PDB entry 6XSK | electron microscopy, 3.85 A resolution | chains A and D of the 12 polymer chains in the assembly

== Chain A ==
Molecule: Hemagglutinin HA1 chain
From: Influenza A virus (A/Solomon Islands/3/2006(H1N1))
UniProtKB: A7Y8I1 (A7Y8I1_9INFA); the construct lacks a stretch of the UniProt sequence, so the offset changes along the chain: -6 to 54 = UniProt 1-61; 55-83 = UniProt 63-91; 84-95 = UniProt 93-104; 96-125 = UniProt 106-135; 2 more segments
Chain sequence (343 residues; numbered -6 to 329 plus 7 insertion-coded residues; the number before each row is that of its first residue; a row labelled like 125A-125C holds insertion residues (125A, then the next letters in order); numbers below 1 keep their minus sign (Met-6 is residue -6)):
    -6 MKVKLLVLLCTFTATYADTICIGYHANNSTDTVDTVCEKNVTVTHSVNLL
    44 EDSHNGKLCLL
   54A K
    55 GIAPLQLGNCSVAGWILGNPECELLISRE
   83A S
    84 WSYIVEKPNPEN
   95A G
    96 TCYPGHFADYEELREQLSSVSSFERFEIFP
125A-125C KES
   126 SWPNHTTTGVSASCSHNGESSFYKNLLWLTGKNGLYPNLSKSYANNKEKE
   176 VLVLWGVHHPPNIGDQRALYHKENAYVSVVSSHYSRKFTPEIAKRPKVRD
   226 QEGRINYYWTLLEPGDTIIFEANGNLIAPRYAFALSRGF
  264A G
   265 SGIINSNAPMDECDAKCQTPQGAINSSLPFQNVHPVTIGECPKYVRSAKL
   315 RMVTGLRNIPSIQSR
Disordered / not traced: -6 to 10, 326-329
Construct notes: conflict Cys30 (Leu37 in A7Y8I1)
Disulfides: Cys52-Cys277, Cys64-Cys76, Cys97-Cys139, Cys281-Cys305
Covalently attached groups: N-acetylglucosamine (NAG) linked to Asn21, Asn33, Asn63, Asn95, Asn129, Asn163, Asn289

== Chain D ==
Molecule: Hemagglutinin HA2 chain
From: Influenza A virus (A/Solomon Islands/3/2006(H1N1))
UniProtKB: A7Y8I1 (A7Y8I1_9INFA); residues 1-176 here correspond to UniProt positions 344-519 (UniProt number = residue number + 343)
Chain sequence (222 residues; each row starts with the number of its first residue):
     1 GLFGAIAGFIEGGWTGMVDGWYGYHHQNEQGSGYAADQKSTQNAINCITN
    51 KVNSVIEKMNTQFTAVGKEFNKLERRMENLNKKVDDGFIDIWTYNAELLV
   101 LLENERTLDFHDSNVKNLYEKVKSQLKNNAKEIGNGCFEFYHKCNDECME
   151 SVKNGTYDYPKYSEESKLNREKIDGVSGRLVPRGSPGSGYIPEAPRDGQA
   201 YVRKDGEWVLLSTFLGHHHHHH
Disordered / not traced: 1-6, 174-222
Construct notes: conflict Cys47 (Gly390 in A7Y8I1); expression tag (177-222)
Disulfides: Cys144-Cys148
Covalently attached groups: N-acetylglucosamine (NAG) linked to Asn154

== How chain A and chain D interact ==
Residue-residue contacts (13):
  Glu106(A) - Arg76(D)
  Glu107(A) - Leu73(D)
  Glu107(A) - Arg75(D)  hydrogen bond (side chain-backbone)
  Glu107(A) - Arg76(D)  salt bridge
  Glu110(A) - Arg76(D)
  Glu110(A) - Asn79(D)  hydrogen bond
  Gln111(A) - Lys72(D)  hydrogen bond (side chain-backbone)
  Gln111(A) - Arg75(D)
  Glu175(A) - Lys72(D)  salt bridge
  Arg262(A) - Lys72(D)
  Arg262(A) - Arg75(D)
  Phe264(A) - Arg75(D)
  Lys307(A) - Asp90(D)
Also at the interface, not in a pair above, chain A (9 interface residues in all): Gly263
Also at the interface, not in a pair above, chain D (8 interface residues in all): Glu74, Lys82

== Summary ==
The interface between chain A and chain D involves 9 residues on one side and 8 on the other, with 3 hydrogen
bonds and 2 salt bridges. Among the polar pairs are Glu107(A)-Arg76(D), Glu175(A)-Lys72(D) and
Glu107(A)-Arg75(D).
Here chain A is Hemagglutinin HA1 chain and chain D is Hemagglutinin HA2 chain, both from Influenza A virus
(A/Solomon Islands/3/2006(H1N1)). Entry 6XSK (Cryo-EM Structure of Vaccine-Elicited Rhesus Antibody
789-203-3C12 in Complex with Stabilized SI06 (A/Solomon Islands/3/06) Influenza Hemagglutinin ...) was
determined by electron microscopy.
